1PW6 - chain A; structure by X-ray diffraction, 2.60 A resolution.

# Chain A
Name: Interleukin-2
From: Homo sapiens
UniProt: P60568 (IL2_HUMAN); residues 1-133 here correspond to UniProt positions 21-153 (UniProt number = residue number + 20)
Chain sequence (133 residues; numbered 1 to 133; the number before each row is that of its first residue):
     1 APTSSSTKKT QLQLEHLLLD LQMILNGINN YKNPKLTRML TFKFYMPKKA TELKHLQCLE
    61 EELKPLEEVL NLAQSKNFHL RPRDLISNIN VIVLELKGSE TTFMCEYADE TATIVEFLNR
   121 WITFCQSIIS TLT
Not modelled in the structure: 1-5, 75-80, 133
Disulfide bonds: C58-C105
Residues lining bound ligands: sp2456 (FRB; 2-cyclohexyl-N-(2-{4-[5-(2,3-dichloro-phenyl)-2H-pyrazol-3-yl]-piperidin-1-yl}-2-oxo-ethyl)-2-guanidino-acetamide): K35, R38, M39, T41, F42, K43, F44, Y45, E62, P65, V69, L72, A73, T111
Swiss-Prot annotation at these positions:
  - glycosylation: T3 (O-linked (GalNAc...) threonine)

# Summary
Bound to chain A: sp2456.
Chain A is Interleukin-2 (Homo sapiens); the structure, Low Micromolar Small Molecule Inhibitor of IL-2, was
determined by X-ray diffraction (same publication as 1PY2).
